Entry 8Y2D (electron microscopy, 2.80 A resolution); this record covers chain A.

[Chain A]
Molecule: Sodium-dependent dopamine transporter
Source organism: Homo sapiens
UniProtKB: Q01959 (SC6A3_HUMAN); residue numbers follow UniProt; this construct covers 68-620
Sequence (553 residues; row label = number of the first residue in the row):
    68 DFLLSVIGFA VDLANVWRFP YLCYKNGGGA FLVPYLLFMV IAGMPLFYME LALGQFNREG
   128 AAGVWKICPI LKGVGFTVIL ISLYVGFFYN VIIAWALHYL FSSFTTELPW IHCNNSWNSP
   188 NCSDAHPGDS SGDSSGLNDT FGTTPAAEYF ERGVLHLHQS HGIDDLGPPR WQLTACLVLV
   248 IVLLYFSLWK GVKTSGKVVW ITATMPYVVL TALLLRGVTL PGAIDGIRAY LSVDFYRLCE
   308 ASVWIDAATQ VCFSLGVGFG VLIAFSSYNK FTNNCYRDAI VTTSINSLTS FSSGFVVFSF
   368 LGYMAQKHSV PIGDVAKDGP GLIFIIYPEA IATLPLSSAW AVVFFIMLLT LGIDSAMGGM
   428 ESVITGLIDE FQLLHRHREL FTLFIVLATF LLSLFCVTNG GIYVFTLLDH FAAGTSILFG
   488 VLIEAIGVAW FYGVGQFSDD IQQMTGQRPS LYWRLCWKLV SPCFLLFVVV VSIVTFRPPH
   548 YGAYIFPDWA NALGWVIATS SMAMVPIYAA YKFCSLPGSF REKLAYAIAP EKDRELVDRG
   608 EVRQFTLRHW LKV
Disordered / not traced: 192-208, 258-265
Disulfide bonds: Cys180-Cys189
Metal / ion sites: Na+ site 1: Gly75, Val78, Leu418; Na+ site 2: Ala77, Asp79, Asn82, Ser321, Asn353
Small-molecule neighbours: L-dopamine (LDP): Phe76, Asp79, Ser149, Val152, Gly153, Tyr156, Phe320, Phe326, Ser422, Ala423, Gly426
Curated features (UniProtKB/Swiss-Prot):
  - region: Gly561 to Lys590 (Interaction with TGFB1I1)
  - binding site (Na(+)): Gly75, Ala77, Val78, Asp79, Asn82, Ser321, Asn353, Leu418, Asp421, Ser422
  - binding site (dopamine): Asp79, Ser149, Gly153, Phe320, Ser422, Ala423
  - binding site (chloride): Gln317, Ser321, Ser357
  - site: Phe105 (Contributes to high-affinity binding to cocaine)
  - glycosylation (N-linked (GlcNAc...) asparagine): Asn181, Asn188, Asn205
  - natural variant: Gly121 (G121S: In a breast cancer sample), Leu368 (L368Q: In PKDYS1), Pro395 (P395L: In PKDYS1), Arg544 (R544S: In a breast cancer sample)
  - mutagenesis: Asp79 (D79A: Abolishes dopamine uptake), Val152 (V152I: Reduces dopamine uptake), Thr211 (T211E/H: Enhances the inhibition on dopamine uptake by zinc ions), Gln317 (Q317A: Reduces dopamine uptake. Reduces glycosylation and cell surface expression), Phe320 (F320A: Reduces dopamine uptake. Reduces glycosylation and cell surface expression), Ser321 (S321A: Reduces dopamine uptake. Reduces glycosylation and cell surface expression), Phe326 (F326A: Reduces the inhibition on dopamine uptake by amphetamine. Reduces dopamine uptake. Reduces glycosylation and cell surface expression), Asn353 (N353A: Reduces dopamine uptake. Reduces glycosylation and cell surface expression), Ser357 (S357A: Reduces dopamine uptake. Reduces glycosylation and cell surface expression), Val364 (V364I: No effect on dopamine uptake. Reduces dopamine uptake; when associated with L-390), Ile390 (I390L: Reduces dopamine uptake. Reduces dopamine uptake; when associated with I-364), Tyr394 (Y394F: Reduces dopamine uptake), 4 further mutagenesis entries in UniProt

[Overview]
Bound to chain A: L-dopamine. Gly75, Val78 and Leu418 coordinate Na+ site 1. Ala77, Asp79, Asn82, Ser321 and
Asn353 form the Na+ site 2. Curated annotation (UniProt) lists 10 Na+-binding residues, 6 dopamine-binding
residues, 3 chloride-binding residues and 16 mutagenesis sites.
Chain A is Sodium-dependent dopamine transporter (Homo sapiens); the structure, Cryo-EM structure of human
dopamine transporter in complex with dopamine, was determined by electron microscopy together with 8Y2C, 8Y2E,
8Y2F and 8Y2G from the same study.
